Entry 5M2B (X-ray diffraction, 2.70 A resolution); this record covers chains R and S of the 28 polymer chains in the assembly.

# Chain R
Protein: Proteasome subunit alpha type-5
Organism: Saccharomyces cerevisiae (strain ATCC 204508 / S288c)
Notes: EC 3.4.25.1
Reference sequence: P32379 (PSA5_YEAST); residues -7 to 252 here correspond to UniProt positions 1-260 (UniProt number = residue number + 8)
Amino-acid sequence (260 residues; row label = number of the first residue in the row; numbers below 1 keep their minus sign (Met-7 is residue -7)):
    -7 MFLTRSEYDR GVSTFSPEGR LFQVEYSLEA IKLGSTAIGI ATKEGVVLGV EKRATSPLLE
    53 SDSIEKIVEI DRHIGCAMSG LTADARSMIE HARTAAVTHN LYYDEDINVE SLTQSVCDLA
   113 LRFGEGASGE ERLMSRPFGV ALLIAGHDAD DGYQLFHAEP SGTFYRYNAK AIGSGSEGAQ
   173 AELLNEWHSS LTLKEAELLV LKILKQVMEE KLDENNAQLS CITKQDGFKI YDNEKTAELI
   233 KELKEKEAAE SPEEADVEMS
Disordered / not traced: -7 to 0, 118-124, 243-252

# Chain S
Protein: Proteasome subunit alpha type-6
Organism: Saccharomyces cerevisiae (strain ATCC 204508 / S288c)
Notes: EC 3.4.25.1
Reference sequence: P40302 (PSA6_YEAST); residues 0-233 here correspond to UniProt positions 1-234 (UniProt number = residue number + 1)
Amino-acid sequence (234 residues; numbered 0 to 233; the number before each row is that of its first residue; numbering starts at 0):
     0 MFRNNYDGDT VTFSPTGRLF QVEYALEAIK QGSVTVGLRS NTHAVLVALK RNADELSSYQ
    60 KKIIKCDEHM GLSLAGLAPD ARVLSNYLRQ QCNYSSLVFN RKLAVERAGH LLCDKAQKNT
   120 QSYGGRPYGV GLLIIGYDKS GAHLLEFQPS GNVTELYGTA IGARSQGAKT YLERTLDTFI
   180 KIDGNPDELI KAGVEAISQS LRDESLTVDN LSIAIVGKDT PFTIYDGEAV AKYI
Disordered / not traced: 0-2

# Interface between chain R and chain S
Pairs across the interface (49; chain R residue first):
  Arg2(R) - Gly7(S)
  Gly3(R) - Gly7(S)
  Ser5(R) - Arg125(S)
  Thr6(R) - Gly7(S)
  Thr6(R) - Gln20(S)
  Phe7(R) - Gln20(S)  hydrogen bond (backbone-side chain)
  Phe7(R) - Tyr23(S)
  Phe7(R) - Ala24(S)  hydrophobic
  Phe7(R) - Leu76(S)  hydrophobic
  Phe7(R) - Arg125(S)
  Phe7(R) - Pro126(S)
  Phe7(R) - Gly128(S)
  Ser8(R) - Tyr23(S)
  Pro9(R) - Tyr23(S)  hydrophobic
  Pro9(R) - Glu26(S)
  Glu10(R) - Glu26(S)
  Glu10(R) - Gln30(S)
  Gly11(R) - Tyr23(S)
  Gly11(R) - Ala27(S)
  Leu13(R) - Arg125(S)
  Gln106(R) - Arg81(S)  hydrogen bond
  Asp110(R) - Arg81(S)  salt bridge
  Leu113(R) - Pro78(S)  hydrophobic
  Leu113(R) - Asp79(S)
  Leu113(R) - Arg125(S)
  Ser153(R) - Pro78(S)
  Gly154(R) - Pro78(S)
  Thr155(R) - Gln59(S)
  Phe156(R) - Gln59(S)
  Tyr157(R) - Arg50(S)  hydrogen bond (side chain-backbone)
  Tyr157(R) - Asn51(S)
  Tyr157(R) - Ala52(S)
  Tyr157(R) - Ser56(S)
  Tyr157(R) - Ser57(S)
  Tyr157(R) - Gln59(S)
  Arg158(R) - Ser56(S)
  Arg158(R) - Ser57(S)  hydrogen bond (backbone-backbone)
  Tyr159(R) - Ala52(S)
  Tyr159(R) - Asp53(S)
  Tyr159(R) - Leu55(S)
  Tyr159(R) - Ser56(S)
  Asn160(R) - Leu55(S)  hydrogen bond (backbone-backbone)
  Ala161(R) - Leu55(S)
  Gln172(R) - Asp53(S)  hydrogen bond
  Gln172(R) - Leu55(S)
  Leu175(R) - Leu55(S)
  Leu176(R) - Glu54(S)
  Leu176(R) - Leu55(S)  hydrophobic
  Trp179(R) - Leu55(S)  hydrophobic
Interface residues without a listed pair, chain R (27 interface residues in all): Glu117
Interface residues without a listed pair, chain S (26 interface residues in all): Asp6, Lys60, Gly123

# In short
The interface between chain R and chain S involves 27 residues on one side and 26 on the other; the contacts
include 6 hydrogen bonds and 1 salt bridge. Among the polar pairs are Asp110(R)-Arg81(S), Phe7(R)-Gln20(S) and
Gln106(R)-Arg81(S).
Chain R is Proteasome subunit alpha type-5 and chain S is Proteasome subunit alpha type-6, both from
Saccharomyces cerevisiae (strain ATCC 204508 / S288c); the structure, Yeast 20S proteasome with human beta5i
(1-138) and human beta6 (97-111; 118-133) in complex with thiazole ..., was determined by X-ray diffraction.
